3LSL - chains A and D; structure by X-ray diffraction, 2.12 A resolution.

== Chain A (and D) ==
Protein: Glutamate receptor 2
Source organism: Rattus norvegicus
Notes: chain D of this document is another copy of the same molecule, construct and numbering; everything in this record applies to it too
UniProt: P19491 (GRIA2_RAT); the construct has insertions or renumbered stretches relative to UniProt, so the offset changes along the chain: 4-117 = UniProt 414-527; 120-261 = UniProt 653-794
Chain sequence (258 residues; numbered 4 to 261; the number before each row is that of its first residue):
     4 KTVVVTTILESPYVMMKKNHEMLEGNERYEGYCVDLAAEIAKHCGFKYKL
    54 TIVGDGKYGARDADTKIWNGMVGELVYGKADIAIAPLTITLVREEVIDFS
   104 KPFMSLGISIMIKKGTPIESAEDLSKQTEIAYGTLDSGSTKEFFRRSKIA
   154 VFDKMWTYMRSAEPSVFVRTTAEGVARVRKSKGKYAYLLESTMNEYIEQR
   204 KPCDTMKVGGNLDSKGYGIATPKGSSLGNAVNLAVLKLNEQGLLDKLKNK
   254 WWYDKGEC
Sequence notes: linker (118-119)
Disulfide bonds: C206-C261
Metal / ion sites: Zn2+ near H46 (its only coordinating residue here)
Residues lining bound ligands:
  - glutamic acid (GLU): Y61, P89, L90, T91, R96, L138, G141, S142, T143, L192, E193, M196, Y220
  - 2-(2-oxopyrrolidin-1-yl)acetamide (PZI), molecule 1: Y35, F106, M107, S108, N242, L247, D248, L250, K251
  - 2-(2-oxopyrrolidin-1-yl)acetamide (PZI), molecule 2: I92, P105, M107, S108, S217, K218, G219, Y220
  - 2-(2-oxopyrrolidin-1-yl)acetamide (PZI), molecule 3: P105, F106, M107, S108, L239, N242
  - 2-(2-oxopyrrolidin-1-yl)acetamide (PZI), molecule 4: N214, L215, D216, S217

== Chain A / chain D interface ==
Pairs across the interface (22):
  I92(A) - K104(D)
  T93(A) - L239(D)
  T93(A) - E243(D)
  L94(A) - L236(D)
  L94(A) - E243(D)  hydrogen bond (backbone-side chain)
  E97(A) - K104(D)  salt bridge
  E97(A) - N235(D)  hydrogen bond
  E97(A) - L239(D)
  F102(A) - K104(D)  hydrogen bond (backbone-side chain)
  S103(A) - K104(D)
  K104(A) - I92(D)
  K104(A) - E97(D)  salt bridge
  K104(A) - F102(D)  hydrogen bond (side chain-backbone)
  P105(A) - P105(D)
  S217(A) - N242(D)  hydrogen bond (backbone-side chain)
  N235(A) - E97(D)  hydrogen bond
  L239(A) - E97(D)
  K240(A) - L94(D)
  N242(A) - S217(D)  hydrogen bond (side chain-backbone)
  E243(A) - T93(D)
  E243(A) - L94(D)  hydrogen bond (side chain-backbone)
  E243(A) - R149(D)  salt bridge
Other interface residues (no listed pair), chain A (20 interface residues in all): S108, K151, I152, K218, L236, Q244
Other interface residues (no listed pair), chain D (20 interface residues in all): S103, S108, I152, K240, Q244, G245

== In short ==
Chain A and chain D each contribute 20 residues to their interface; the contacts include 8 hydrogen bonds and
3 salt bridges. Polar contacts include E97(A)-K104(D), E243(A)-R149(D) and L94(A)-E243(D). Chain A binds
glutamic acid and 4 copies of 2-(2-oxopyrrolidin-1-yl)acetamide.
Chain A and chain D are both Glutamate receptor 2 (Rattus norvegicus); the structure, Piracetam bound to the
ligand binding domain of GluA2 (flop form), was determined by X-ray diffraction (same publication as 3LSX,
3LSF and 3LSW).
